7S9W - chains A and B of the 3 polymer chains in the assembly; structure by electron microscopy, 3.40 A resolution.

# Chain A
Molecule: DrmA
Sequence (1325 residues; row label = number of the first residue in the row):
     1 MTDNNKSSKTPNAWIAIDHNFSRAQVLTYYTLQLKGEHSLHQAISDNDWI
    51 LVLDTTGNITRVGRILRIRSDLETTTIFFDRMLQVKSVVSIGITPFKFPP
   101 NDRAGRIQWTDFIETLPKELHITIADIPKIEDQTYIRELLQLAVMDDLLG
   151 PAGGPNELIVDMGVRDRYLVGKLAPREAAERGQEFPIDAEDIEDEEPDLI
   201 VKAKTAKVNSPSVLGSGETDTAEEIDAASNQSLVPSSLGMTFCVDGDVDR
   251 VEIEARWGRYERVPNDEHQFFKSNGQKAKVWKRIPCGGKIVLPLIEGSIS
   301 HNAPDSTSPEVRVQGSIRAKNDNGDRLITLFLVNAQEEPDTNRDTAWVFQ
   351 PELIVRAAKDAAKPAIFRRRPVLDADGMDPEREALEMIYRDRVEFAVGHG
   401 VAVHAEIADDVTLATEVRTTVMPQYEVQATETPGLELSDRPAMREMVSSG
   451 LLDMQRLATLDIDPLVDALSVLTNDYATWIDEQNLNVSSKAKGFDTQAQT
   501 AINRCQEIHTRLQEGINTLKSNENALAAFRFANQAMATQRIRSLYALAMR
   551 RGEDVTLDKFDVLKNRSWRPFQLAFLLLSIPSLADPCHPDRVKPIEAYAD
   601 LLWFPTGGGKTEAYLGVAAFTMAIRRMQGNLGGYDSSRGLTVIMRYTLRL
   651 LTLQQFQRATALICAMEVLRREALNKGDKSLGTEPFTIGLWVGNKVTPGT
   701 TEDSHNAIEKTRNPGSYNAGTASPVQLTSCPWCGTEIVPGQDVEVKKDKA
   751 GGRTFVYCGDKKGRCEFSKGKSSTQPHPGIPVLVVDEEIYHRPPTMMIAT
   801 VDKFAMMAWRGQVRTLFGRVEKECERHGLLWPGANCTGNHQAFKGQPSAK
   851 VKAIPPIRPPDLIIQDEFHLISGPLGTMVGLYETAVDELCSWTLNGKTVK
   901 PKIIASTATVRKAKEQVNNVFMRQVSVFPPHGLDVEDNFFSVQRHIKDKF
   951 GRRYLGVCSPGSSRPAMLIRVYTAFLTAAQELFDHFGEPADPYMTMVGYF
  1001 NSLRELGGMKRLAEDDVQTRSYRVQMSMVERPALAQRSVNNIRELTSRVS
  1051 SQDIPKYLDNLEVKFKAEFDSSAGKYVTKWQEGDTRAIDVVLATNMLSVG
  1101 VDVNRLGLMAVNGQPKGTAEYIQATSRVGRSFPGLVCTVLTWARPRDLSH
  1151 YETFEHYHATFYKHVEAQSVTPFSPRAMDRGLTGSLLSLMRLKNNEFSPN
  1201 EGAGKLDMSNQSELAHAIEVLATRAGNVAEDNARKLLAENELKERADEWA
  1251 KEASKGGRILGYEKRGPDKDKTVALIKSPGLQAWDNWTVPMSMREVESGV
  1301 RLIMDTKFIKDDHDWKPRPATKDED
Not modelled in the structure: 1-12, 177-234, 714-722, 1318-1325
Small-molecule neighbours: ADP (adenosine-5'-diphosphate): R540, S567, W568, R569, Q572, T606, G607, G608, G609, K610, T611, E612, R658
From the paper describing this entry:
  - binding site for the 7-nt DNA strand: K803, R810, R1294, V1296
  - specificity-determining residues: V1296 (proposed by the authors, not directly observed)
  - conformationally variable residues: V1296

# Chain B
Molecule: DrmB
Sequence (619 residues; each row starts with the number of its first residue):
     1 MIINNKTPVGEVRPSQLLWTYGPGALIDLPSLSVVTLGIDRWERERCQPI
    51 QEARLLAAVRKVLGPQVENLRMPPFQKSELVDPWSAEANIGVPVRPFPRW
   101 MRCVKCGLLSPFDDGLLEIKEDRFRAERTRFVHKGCTGSKGNLPAKDADA
   151 VPARFLLACRDGHLDDFPWHYFVHGGNSTCKGTLRFFESGASLQTENLWV
   201 RCDSCEASRSMAHAFGKAGKENLPACRGRHPHLDQFDIDCGEEPRAVLLG
   251 ATNSWFPITLSALAIPQSKNPLSQLIQDGWPLFEAITAEVMVPIVVQTLK
   301 LTGGLPGIDKYSVSDIWSAIEMHRSGGDSEFVGEADIKGPEWEVLTEANP
   351 PTDYPHFMSKKIGTPAQFIPYISRVLLLERLREVNALLGFTRVEAPEGSG
   401 EINERPQMASLARNKPEWVPANQVHGEGIFIQFNEKTLVAWESLDAVKQV
   451 DEMLRGGHTGWRNSRNLDPNEDYPGIRYAMLHTLSHLLIRELALECGYNA
   501 ASIRERIYADTSNGSPQAGILIYTAAADSDGTLGGLVDLGKPENLGRLLV
   551 QALNRSKICSSDPLCSEHNPEKDRSLHAAACHACTLVAETSCEQGNRYLD
   601 RSLLIPTLERIHAAFFKGF
Not modelled in the structure: 1-4, 76-87, 268-334, 398-404

# How chain A and chain B interact
Contacting residue pairs - 105 pairs, chain A then chain B:
  M162(A) with L193(B), hydrophobic; Q194(B)
  R167(A) with L193(B)
  S236(A) with L564(B)
  S237(A) with P563(B); L564(B)
  R318(A) with I558(B)
  F331(A) with D562(B); P563(B), hydrophobic
  L373(A) with N554(B)
  A375(A) with R547(B), hydrogen bond (backbone-side chain); V550(B), hydrophobic
  D376(A) with R547(B)
  G377(A) with R547(B)
  H399(A) with I558(B); S560(B)
  P874(A) with L533(B)
  R970(A) with L193(B)
  R1004(A) with Y21(B)
  R1011(A) with L29(B); P30(B), hydrogen bond (side chain-backbone); S31(B); V151(B)
  D1015(A) with V104(B); V151(B)
  R1020(A) with S192(B); T195(B), hydrogen bond
  R1023(A) with G190(B), hydrogen bond (side chain-backbone); S192(B)
  S1027(A) with A191(B)
  V1029(A) with L193(B), hydrophobic
  R1031(A) with S192(B), hydrogen bond; L193(B)
  K1116(A) with G497(B)
  W1142(A) with H582(B); A583(B), hydrophobic
  P1145(A) with R490(B)
  S1149(A) with L494(B)
  E1152(A) with S560(B)
  E1166(A) with C496(B)
  A1167(A) with C496(B)
  S1169(A) with D538(B)
  T1171(A) with L533(B), hydrogen bond (side chain-backbone); G534(B)
  S1174(A) with L533(B)
  P1175(A) with E379(B); R380(B)
  R1176(A) with H356(B); E379(B); R380(B); L381(B); G426(B); L533(B)
  D1179(A) with R380(B), salt bridge
  L1281(A) with F75(B), hydrophobic
  E1297(A) with P14(B); S15(B); D528(B)
  S1298(A) with P14(B)
  G1299(A) with V12(B); P14(B)
  V1300(A) with E11(B); V12(B), hydrogen bond (backbone-backbone); P14(B), hydrophobic; P74(B); V92(B), hydrophobic
  R1301(A) with G10(B); A88(B), hydrogen bond (side chain-backbone); I90(B), hydrogen bond (side chain-backbone); G91(B); V92(B), hydrogen bond (backbone-backbone)
  L1302(A) with P8(B); V9(B), hydrogen bond (backbone-backbone); G10(B), hydrogen bond (backbone-backbone); V92(B)
  I1303(A) with K6(B); T7(B); G91(B); V92(B), hydrogen bond (backbone-backbone); P93(B); V94(B), hydrogen bond (backbone-backbone)
  M1304(A) with K6(B); T7(B), hydrogen bond (backbone-backbone); V9(B), hydrophobic; L32(B), hydrophobic; V94(B); P96(B), hydrophobic
  D1305(A) with V94(B), hydrogen bond (backbone-backbone); R95(B), salt bridge
  K1307(A) with R99(B), hydrogen bond (backbone-side chain)
  F1308(A) with F112(B), hydrophobic; D113(B)
  I1309(A) with R99(B); D113(B)
  H1313(A) with R227(B); F236(B)
  W1315(A) with D165(B); D166(B); P168(B), hydrophobic; Y171(B), hydrophobic; N177(B); R227(B)
  K1316(A) with P224(B); A225(B)
  P1317(A) with Y171(B)
Other interface residues (no listed pair), chain A (69 interface residues in all): D161, D166, R176, T329, V333, G400, T877, M878, D1016, V1024, R1146, L1148, A1177, R1234, E1241, E1295, T1306, D1314
Other interface residues (no listed pair), chain B (87 interface residues in all): N5, R13, V34, N89, P152, R154, E188, E196, M358, K360, Q367, H425, E427, A493, E495, S529, G531, T532, C559, L608
Interface features reported in the paper:
  - interface residues, chain A: V1296(A)

# Overview
69 residues of chain A face 87 of chain B across their interface, with 17 hydrogen bonds and 2 salt bridges.
Polar pairs include D1179(A)-R380(B), D1305(A)-R95(B) and A375(A)-R547(B). Ligands of chain A: ADP. From the
paper: a binding site for the 7-nt DNA strand at K803(A), R810(A) and R1294(A) among others; the interface
residue V1296(A).
Here chain A is DrmA and chain B is DrmB. Entry 7S9W (Structure of DrmAB:ADP:DNA complex) was determined by
electron microscopy together with 7S9V from the same study.
